PDB entry 2P39 | X-ray diffraction, 1.50 A resolution | chain A

== Chain A ==
Molecule: Fibroblast growth factor 23
Organism: Homo sapiens
UniProt: Q9GZV9 (FGF23_HUMAN); residues 25-179 here = UniProt positions 25-179
Amino-acid sequence (155 residues; numbered 25 to 179; the number before each row is that of its first residue):
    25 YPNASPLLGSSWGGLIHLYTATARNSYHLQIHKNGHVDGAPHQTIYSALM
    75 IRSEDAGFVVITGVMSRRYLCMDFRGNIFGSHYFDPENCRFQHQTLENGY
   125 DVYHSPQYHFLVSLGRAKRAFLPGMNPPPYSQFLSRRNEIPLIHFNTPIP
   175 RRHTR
Disordered / not traced: 25-28, 171-179
Disulfides: C95-C113
Curated features (UniProtKB/Swiss-Prot):
  - site: R179 (Cleavage)
  - glycosylation (O-linked (GalNAc) threonine): T171, T178
  - natural variant: S71 (S71G: In HFTC2), M96 (M96T: In HFTC2), S129 (S129F: In HFTC2), F157 (F157L: In HFTC2), R176 (R176Q: In ADHR), R179 (R179Q: In ADHR; R179W: In ADHR)
  - mutagenesis: T178 (T178A: Loss of glycosylation)
From the paper describing this entry:
  - binding site for 1,3,4,6-tetra-O-sulfo-beta-D-fructofuranose: R48, N49, R140, R143
  - mutagenesis - R48A/N49A, R140A/R143A: abolished binding to heparin

== Summary ==
From UniProt: one mutagenesis site. The paper reports a binding site for
1,3,4,6-tetra-O-sulfo-beta-D-fructofuranose at R48, N49 and R140 among others; R48A/N49A and R140A/R143A
abolish binding to heparin.
Chain A is Fibroblast growth factor 23 (Homo sapiens); the structure, Crystal structure of human FGF23, was
determined by X-ray diffraction.
